Entry 5XIW (X-ray diffraction, 2.90 A resolution); this record covers chains B and F of the 6 polymer chains in the assembly.

[Chain B]
Molecule: Tubulin beta chain
From: Sus scrofa
UniProt: A0A287AGU7 (A0A287AGU7_PIG); numbering as in UniProt (aligned over 1-445)
Chain sequence (445 residues; numbered 1 to 445; the number before each row is that of its first residue):
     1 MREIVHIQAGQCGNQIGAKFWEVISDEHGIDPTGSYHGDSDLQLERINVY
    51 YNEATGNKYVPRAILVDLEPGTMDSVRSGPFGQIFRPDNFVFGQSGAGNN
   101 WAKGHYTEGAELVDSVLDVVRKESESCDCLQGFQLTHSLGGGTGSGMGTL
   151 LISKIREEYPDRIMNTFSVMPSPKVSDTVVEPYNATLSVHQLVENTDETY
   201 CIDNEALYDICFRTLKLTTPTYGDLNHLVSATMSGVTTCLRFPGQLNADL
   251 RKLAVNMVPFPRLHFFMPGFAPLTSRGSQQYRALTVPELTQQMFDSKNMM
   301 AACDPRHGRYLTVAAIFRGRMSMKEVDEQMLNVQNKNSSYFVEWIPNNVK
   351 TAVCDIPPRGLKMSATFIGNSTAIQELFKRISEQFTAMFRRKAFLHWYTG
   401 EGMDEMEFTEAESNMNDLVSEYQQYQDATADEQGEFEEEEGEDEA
Disordered / not traced: 429-445
Metal / ion sites: Mg2+: Gln11, Asp177 (together with GDP)
Residues lining bound ligands:
  - GDP (guanosine-5'-diphosphate): Ala9, Gly10, Gln11, Cys12, Gln15, Ile16, Asp67, Ala97, Asn99, Ser138, Gly140, Gly141, Gly142, Thr143, Gly144, Val169, Pro171, Val175, Asp177, Glu181, Asn204, Leu207, Tyr222, Leu225, Asn226
  - colchicine (LOC; N-[(7S)-1,2,3,10-tetramethoxy-9-oxo-6,7-dihydro-5H-benzo[d]heptalen-7-yl]ethanamide): Val236, Cys239, Leu240, Leu246, Ala248, Asp249, Lys252, Leu253, Asn256, Met257, Thr312, Val313, Ala314, Ala315, Ile316, Asn348, Lys350, Thr351, Ala352, Ile368

[Chain F]
Molecule: Tubulin tyrosine ligase
From: Gallus gallus
UniProt: E1BQ43 (E1BQ43_CHICK); numbering as in UniProt (aligned over 1-378)
Chain sequence (384 residues; numbered 1 to 384; the number before each row is that of its first residue):
     1 MYTFVVRDENSSVYAEVSRLLLATGQWKRLRKDNPRFNLMLGERNRLPFG
    51 RLGHEPGLVQLVNYYRGADKLCRKASLVKLIKTSPELSESCTWFPESYVI
   101 YPTNLKTPVAPAQNGIRHLINNTRTDEREVFLAAYNRRREGREGNVWIAK
   151 SSAGAKGEGILISSEASELLDFIDEQGQVHVIQKYLEKPLLLEPGHRKFD
   201 IRSWVLVDHLYNIYLYREGVLRTSSEPYNSANFQDKTCHLTNHCIQKEYS
   251 KNYGRYEEGNEMFFEEFNQYLMDALNTTLENSILLQIKHIIRSCLMCIEP
   301 AISTKHLHYQSFQLFGFDFMVDEELKVWLIEVNGAPACAQKLYAELCQGI
   351 VDVAISSVFPLADTGQKTSQPTSIFIKLHHHHHH
Disordered / not traced: 104-125, 150-160, 248-251, 363-371, 381-384
Sequence notes: expression tag (379-384)

[How chain B and chain F interact]
Residue-residue contacts (9):
  Leu331(B) with Arg36(F); Pro56(F)
  Gln334(B) with Arg36(F)
  Asn335(B) with Thr3(F); Arg36(F), hydrogen bond; Gly57(F); Leu58(F)
  Ser338(B) with Leu30(F); Asn34(F)
Interface residues without a listed pair, chain B (8 interface residues in all): Lys336, Ser339, Glu343, Asn347
Interface residues without a listed pair, chain F (11 interface residues in all): Met1, Arg31, Asp33, Glu55

[Overview]
8 residues of chain B face 11 of chain F across their interface, with 1 hydrogen bond. The hydrogen-bonded
pair is Asn335(B)-Arg36(F). Ligands of chain B: GDP and colchicine. Gln11(B) and Asp177(B) coordinate Mg2+.
Here chain B is Tubulin beta chain (Sus scrofa) and chain F is Tubulin tyrosine ligase (Gallus gallus). Entry
5XIW (Crystal structure of T2R-TTL-Colchicine complex) was determined by X-ray diffraction together with 5YL2,
5YLJ, 5YLS and 5XP3 from the same study.
